Entry 7TJH (electron microscopy, 2.50 A resolution); this record covers chains D and E of the 9 polymer chains in the assembly.

# Chain D
Molecule: Origin recognition complex subunit 4
Organism: Saccharomyces cerevisiae
Reference sequence: P54791 (ORC4_YEAST); residues 1-529 here = UniProt positions 1-529
Sequence (532 residues; each row starts with the number of its first residue; numbers below 1 keep their minus sign (Ser-2 is residue -2)):
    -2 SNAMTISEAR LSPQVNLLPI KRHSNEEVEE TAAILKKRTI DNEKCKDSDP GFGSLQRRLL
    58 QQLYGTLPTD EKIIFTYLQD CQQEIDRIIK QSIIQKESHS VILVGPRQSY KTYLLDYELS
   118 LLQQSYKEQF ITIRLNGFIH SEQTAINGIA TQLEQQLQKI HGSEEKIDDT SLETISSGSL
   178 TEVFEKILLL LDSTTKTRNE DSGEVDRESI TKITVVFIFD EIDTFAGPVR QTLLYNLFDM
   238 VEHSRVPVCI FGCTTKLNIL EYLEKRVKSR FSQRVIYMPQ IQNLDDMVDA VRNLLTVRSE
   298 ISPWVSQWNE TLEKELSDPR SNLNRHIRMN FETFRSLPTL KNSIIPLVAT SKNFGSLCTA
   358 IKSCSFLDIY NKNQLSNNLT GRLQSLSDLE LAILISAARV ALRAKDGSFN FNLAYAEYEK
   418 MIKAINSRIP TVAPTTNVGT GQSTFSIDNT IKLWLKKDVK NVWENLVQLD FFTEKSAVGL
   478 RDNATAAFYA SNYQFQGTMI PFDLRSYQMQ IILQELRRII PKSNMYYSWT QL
Not modelled in the structure: -2 to 45, 159-170, 190-206, 426-446
Construct notes: expression tag (-2 to 0)
Ion coordination: Mg2+: Thr109 (together with ATP)
Ligand contacts:
  - ATP (adenosine-5'-triphosphate), molecule 1: Tyr61, Gly62, Lys69, Pro103, Arg104, Gln105, Ser106, Tyr107, Lys108, Thr109, Tyr110, Asp113, Glu218, Thr252, Pro335, Lys338
  - ATP, molecule 2: His240, Arg263, Arg267
UniProt features mapped onto this chain:
  - modified residue: Ser9 (Phosphoserine)

# Chain E
Molecule: Origin recognition complex subunit 5
Organism: Saccharomyces cerevisiae
Reference sequence: P50874 (ORC5_YEAST); numbering as in UniProt (aligned over 1-479)
Sequence (479 residues; numbered 1 to 479; the number before each row is that of its first residue):
     1 MNVTTPEVAF REYQTNCLAS YISADPDITP SNLILQGYSG TGKTYTLKKY FNANPNLHAV
    61 WLEPVELVSW KPLLQAIART VQYKLKTLYP NIPTTDYDPL QVEEPFLLVK TLHNIFVQYE
   121 SLQEKTCLFL ILDGFDSLQD LDAALFNKYI KLNELLPKDS KINIKFIYTM LETSFLQRYS
   181 THCIPTVMFP RYNVDEVSTI LVMSRCGELM EDSCLRKRII EEQITDCTDD QFQNVAANFI
   241 HLIVQAFHSY TGNDIFALND LIDFKWPKYV SRITKENIFE PLALYKSAIK LFLSTDDNLS
   301 ENGQGESAIT TNRDDLENSQ TYDLSIISKY LLIASYICSY LEPRYDASIF SRKTRIIQGR
   361 AAYGRRKKKE VNPRYLQPSL FAIERLLAIF QAIFPIQGKA ESGSLSALRE ESLMKANIEV
   421 FQNLSELHTL KLIATTMNKN IDYLSPKVRW KVNVPWEIIK EISESVHFNI SDYFSDIHE
Not modelled in the structure: 223-228, 300-322, 397-406, 479
Ion coordination: Mg2+: Thr44 (together with ATP)
Ligand contacts:
  - ATP (adenosine-5'-triphosphate), molecule 1: Val8, Ala9, Arg11, Tyr38, Ser39, Gly40, Thr41, Gly42, Lys43, Thr44, Tyr45, Leu171, Tyr192, Ile200, Met203, Ile255, Phe256
  - ATP, molecule 2: Lys151, Lys158, His182
UniProt features mapped onto this chain:
  - binding site (ATP): Gly37 to Thr44

# Chain D / chain E interface
Contacting residue pairs (107):
  Leu57(D) - Met1(E)  hydrophobic
  Leu57(D) - Ile28(E)  hydrophobic
  Gln58(D) - Ile28(E)
  Tyr61(D) - Tyr21(E)
  Tyr61(D) - Asp27(E)
  Tyr61(D) - Ile28(E)
  Tyr61(D) - Pro30(E)
  Thr63(D) - Asp27(E)  hydrogen bond (side chain-backbone)
  Arg104(D) - Thr181(E)
  Arg104(D) - His182(E)
  Gln105(D) - Thr181(E)
  Gln105(D) - His182(E)  hydrogen bond (side chain-backbone)
  Gln105(D) - Cys183(E)
  Asp113(D) - Lys158(E)  salt bridge
  Asn133(D) - Lys151(E)
  Phe135(D) - Asn147(E)
  Phe135(D) - Lys148(E)
  Ile136(D) - Pro105(E)  hydrophobic
  Ile136(D) - Phe106(E)
  Ile136(D) - Lys148(E)
  Ile136(D) - Lys151(E)
  Ile136(D) - Leu155(E)  hydrophobic
  His137(D) - Phe106(E)
  His137(D) - Leu155(E)
  Asn144(D) - Phe106(E)
  Gly145(D) - Phe106(E)
  Thr148(D) - Lys110(E)
  Gln152(D) - His113(E)  hydrogen bond
  Ser333(D) - Cys183(E)
  Pro335(D) - Cys183(E)  hydrophobic
  Thr336(D) - Cys183(E)
  Asn339(D) - Tyr21(E)  hydrogen bond (backbone-side chain)
  Asn339(D) - Cys183(E)  hydrogen bond (side chain-backbone)
  Asn339(D) - Ile184(E)
  Asn339(D) - Pro185(E)
  Ile342(D) - Tyr21(E)  hydrophobic
  Pro343(D) - Ser20(E)
  Pro343(D) - Tyr21(E)
  Ala346(D) - Ser20(E)
  Thr347(D) - Asn16(E)
  Thr347(D) - Ser20(E)
  Phe363(D) - Tyr13(E)  hydrophobic
  Ile366(D) - Tyr13(E)  hydrophobic
  Tyr367(D) - Tyr13(E)
  Asn370(D) - Tyr13(E)
  Asn370(D) - Gln14(E)
  Asn370(D) - Met188(E)  hydrogen bond (side chain-backbone)
  Gln371(D) - Thr186(E)
  Gln371(D) - Met188(E)
  Ser373(D) - Met188(E)
  Ser373(D) - Pro190(E)
  Asn374(D) - Gln36(E)  hydrogen bond
  Asn374(D) - Gly37(E)
  Asn374(D) - Thr173(E)  hydrogen bond (backbone-side chain)
  Asn374(D) - Met188(E)
  Asn374(D) - Phe189(E)
  Asn374(D) - Pro190(E)
  Arg379(D) - Tyr38(E)  hydrogen bond
  Arg379(D) - Thr173(E)
  Ser382(D) - Arg191(E)  hydrogen bond
  Ser382(D) - Asn253(E)  hydrogen bond (backbone-side chain)
  Ser384(D) - His248(E)
  Ser384(D) - Ser249(E)  hydrogen bond (side chain-backbone)
  Asp385(D) - Ser249(E)  hydrogen bond
  Leu386(D) - Ser249(E)
  Glu387(D) - Thr251(E)
  Glu387(D) - Gly252(E)
  Asn407(D) - Tyr375(E)  hydrogen bond (side chain-backbone)
  Asn409(D) - Tyr375(E)
  Ala413(D) - Tyr375(E)  hydrophobic
  Lys449(D) - Leu293(E)  hydrogen bond (side chain-backbone)
  Trp451(D) - Ala246(E)
  Trp451(D) - Ser249(E)
  Trp451(D) - Tyr250(E)  hydrophobic
  Asp455(D) - Tyr250(E)
  Asp455(D) - Thr295(E)  hydrogen bond
  Asn458(D) - Tyr250(E)  hydrogen bond (side chain-backbone)
  Val459(D) - Tyr250(E)
  Asn462(D) - Thr251(E)
  Leu466(D) - Tyr38(E)  hydrophobic
  Leu466(D) - Arg191(E)
  Asp467(D) - Ser174(E)
  Leu477(D) - Leu141(E)
  Leu477(D) - Asp142(E)
  Leu477(D) - Ala143(E)  hydrophobic
  Leu477(D) - Phe175(E)  hydrophobic
  Leu477(D) - Arg178(E)
  Arg478(D) - Asp142(E)
  Arg478(D) - Ala143(E)  hydrogen bond (backbone-backbone)
  Asp479(D) - Ala143(E)
  Asp479(D) - Ala144(E)  hydrogen bond (backbone-backbone)
  Asn480(D) - Asp142(E)
  Ala481(D) - Asp142(E)
  Ala484(D) - Asp142(E)
  Gln493(D) - Asn438(E)  hydrogen bond
  Met496(D) - Asn438(E)
  Met496(D) - Asn453(E)  hydrogen bond (backbone-side chain)
  Ile497(D) - Gln377(E)
  Ile497(D) - Asn453(E)
  Pro498(D) - Asn453(E)
  Pro498(D) - Pro455(E)  hydrophobic
  Asp500(D) - Pro455(E)
  Leu501(D) - Tyr340(E)
  Leu501(D) - Tyr375(E)
  Leu501(D) - Leu376(E)
  Leu501(D) - Gln377(E)
  Leu501(D) - Pro378(E)
Also at the interface, not in a pair above, chain D (73 interface residues in all): Arg54, Thr109, Arg131, Thr141, Asp217, Asn375, Leu410, Lys453, Lys454, Gln465, Ser488, Asn489, Gln491, Ser503
Also at the interface, not in a pair above, chain E (69 interface residues in all): Thr29, Glu104, Val109, Asp140, Leu152, Glu154, Val187, Val371, Arg374, Thr436, Lys439, Lys451, Glu457

# In short
The interface between chain D and chain E involves 73 residues on one side and 69 on the other, with 21
hydrogen bonds and 1 salt bridge. Polar contacts include Asp113(D)-Lys158(E), Thr63(D)-Asp27(E) and
Gln105(D)-His182(E). One ATP molecule is bound between chain D and chain E.
Here chain D is Origin recognition complex subunit 4 and chain E is Origin recognition complex subunit 5, both
from Saccharomyces cerevisiae. Entry 7TJH (S. cerevisiae ORC bound to 84 bp ARS1 DNA and Cdc6 (state 1) with
flexible Orc6 ...) was determined by electron microscopy (same publication as 7TJF, 7TJI, 7TJJ and 7TJK).
